1S7U - chains A and B of the 3 polymer chains in the assembly; structure by X-ray diffraction, 2.20 A resolution.

Chain A:
Protein: H-2 class I histocompatibility antigen, D-B alpha chain
Organism: Mus musculus
UniProtKB: P01899 (HA11_MOUSE); residues 1-338 here correspond to UniProt positions 25-362 (UniProt number = residue number + 24)
Amino-acid sequence (338 residues; row label = number of the first residue in the row):
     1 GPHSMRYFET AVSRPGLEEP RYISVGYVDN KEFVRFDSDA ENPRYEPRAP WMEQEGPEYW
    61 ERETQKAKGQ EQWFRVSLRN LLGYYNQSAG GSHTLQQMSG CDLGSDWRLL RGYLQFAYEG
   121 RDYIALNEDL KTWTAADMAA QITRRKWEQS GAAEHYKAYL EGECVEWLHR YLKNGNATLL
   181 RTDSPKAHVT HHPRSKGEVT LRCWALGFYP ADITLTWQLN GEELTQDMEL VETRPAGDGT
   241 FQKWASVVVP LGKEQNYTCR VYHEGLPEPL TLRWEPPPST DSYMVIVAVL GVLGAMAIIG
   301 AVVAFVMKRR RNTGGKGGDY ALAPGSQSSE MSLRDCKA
Unresolved in the structure: 277-338
Disulfide bonds: Cys101-Cys164, Cys203-Cys259

Chain B:
Protein: Beta-2-microglobulin
Organism: Mus musculus
UniProtKB: P01887 (B2MG_MOUSE); residues 1-99 here correspond to UniProt positions 21-119 (UniProt number = residue number + 20)
Amino-acid sequence (99 residues; each row starts with the number of its first residue):
     1 IQKTPQIQVY SRHPPENGKP NILNCYVTQF HPPHIEIQML KNGKKIPKVE MSDMSFSKDW
    61 SFYILAHTEF TPTETDTYAC RVKHDSMAEP KTVYWDRDM
Disulfide bonds: Cys25-Cys80

Chain A / chain B interface:
Contacting residue pairs (52; chain A residue first):
  Phe8(A) - Phe56(B)
  Glu9(A) - Phe56(B)
  Thr10(A) - Phe56(B)
  Val12(A) - Pro33(B)  hydrophobic
  Arg14(A) - His34(B)
  Ile23(A) - Met54(B)  hydrophobic
  Arg35(A) - Asp53(B)
  Arg35(A) - Met54(B)  hydrogen bond (side chain-backbone)
  Arg35(A) - Ser55(B)
  Arg48(A) - Asp53(B)  salt bridge
  Thr94(A) - His31(B)
  Thr94(A) - Pro33(B)
  Gln96(A) - Phe56(B)
  Gln96(A) - Trp60(B)  hydrogen bond (side chain-backbone)
  Gln96(A) - Phe62(B)
  Gln97(A) - Phe56(B)
  Gln97(A) - Trp60(B)
  Met98(A) - Phe56(B)  hydrophobic
  Met98(A) - Lys58(B)
  Met98(A) - Trp60(B)  hydrophobic
  Gln115(A) - Trp60(B)
  Phe116(A) - Trp60(B)
  Ala117(A) - Trp60(B)
  Glu119(A) - Ile1(B)
  Glu119(A) - His31(B)
  Gly120(A) - Lys3(B)  hydrogen bond (backbone-side chain)
  Gly120(A) - His31(B)
  Gly120(A) - Trp60(B)
  Arg121(A) - Ile1(B)
  Asp122(A) - Trp60(B)  hydrogen bond
  His192(A) - Asp98(B)  salt bridge
  Arg202(A) - Asp98(B)  hydrogen bond (side chain-backbone)
  Trp204(A) - Asp98(B)
  Trp204(A) - Met99(B)
  Val231(A) - Gln8(B)
  Glu232(A) - Gln8(B)  hydrogen bond (backbone-side chain)
  Thr233(A) - Tyr26(B)
  Arg234(A) - Gln8(B)  hydrogen bond
  Arg234(A) - Tyr10(B)
  Arg234(A) - Tyr26(B)
  Arg234(A) - Met99(B)
  Pro235(A) - Tyr10(B)  hydrogen bond (backbone-side chain)
  Pro235(A) - Asn24(B)
  Pro235(A) - Tyr26(B)
  Pro235(A) - Leu65(B)  hydrophobic
  Ala236(A) - Arg12(B)  hydrogen bond (backbone-side chain)
  Ala236(A) - Asn24(B)  hydrogen bond (backbone-side chain)
  Gly237(A) - Arg12(B)  hydrogen bond (backbone-side chain)
  Gln242(A) - Tyr10(B)
  Gln242(A) - Ser11(B)  hydrogen bond (side chain-backbone)
  Gln242(A) - Arg12(B)  hydrogen bond (side chain-backbone)
  Trp244(A) - Met99(B)
Also at the interface, not in a pair above, chain A (33 interface residues in all): Tyr27, Asp238
Also at the interface, not in a pair above, chain B (23 interface residues in all): Ser57, Tyr63

Summary:
33 residues of chain A and 23 residues of chain B are in contact; the contacts include 13 hydrogen bonds and 2
salt bridges. Among the polar pairs are Arg48(A)-Asp53(B), His192(A)-Asp98(B) and Arg35(A)-Met54(B).
Chain A is H-2 class I histocompatibility antigen, D-B alpha chain and chain B is Beta-2-microglobulin, both
from Mus musculus; the structure, Crystal structures of the murine class I major histocompatibility complex
H-2Db in complex with LCMV-derived gp33 ..., was determined by X-ray diffraction (same publication as 1S7Q,
1S7R, 1S7S, 1S7T, 1S7V, 1S7W and 1S7X).
